Entry 5BKL (X-ray diffraction, 2.94 A resolution); this record covers chains G and UU of the 39 polymer chains in the assembly.

# Chain G
Protein: Coat protein
From: Satellite tobacco mosaic virus
Reference sequence: P17574 (COAT_STMV); residue numbers follow UniProt; this construct covers 1-159
Chain sequence (159 residues; numbered 1 to 159; the number before each row is that of its first residue):
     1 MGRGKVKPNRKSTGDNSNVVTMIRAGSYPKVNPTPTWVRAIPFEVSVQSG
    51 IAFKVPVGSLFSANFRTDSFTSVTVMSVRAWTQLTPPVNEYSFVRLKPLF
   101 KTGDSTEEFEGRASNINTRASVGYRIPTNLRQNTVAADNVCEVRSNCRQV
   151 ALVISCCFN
Unresolved in the structure: 1-13
Ion coordination: Mg2+ site 1: Thr82, Leu84, Ser92 (shared with 1 residue of chain H); Mg2+ site 2: Thr106 (shared with 2 residues of chain E)

# Chain UU
Molecule: 12-nt RNA strand
From: Satellite tobacco mosaic virus
Sequence (12 nucleotides; each row starts with the number of its first residue):
   162 AAAAAAAAAAAA
Unresolved in the structure: 169-173

# How chain G and chain UU interact
Contacting residue pairs - 7 pairs, chain G then chain UU:
  Gly14(G) with A162(UU), hydrogen bond to the sugar
  Asp15(G) with A162(UU), sugar contact
  Asn16(G) with A163(UU), hydrogen bond to the sugar
  Ser17(G) with A163(UU), hydrogen bond to the phosphate; A164(UU), hydrogen bond to the phosphate
  Val19(G) with A164(UU), sugar contact
  Thr21(G) with A164(UU), phosphate contact
Interface residues without a listed pair, chain G (9 interface residues in all): Asn18, Val20, Arg24
Interface residues without a listed pair, chain UU (5 interface residues in all): A165, A167

# Summary
9 residues of chain G face 5 of chain UU across their interface; the contacts include 4 hydrogen bonds. Polar
pairs include Gly14(G)-A162(UU), Asn16(G)-A163(UU) and Ser17(G)-A163(UU). The Mg2+ site 1 is built by
Thr82(G), Leu84(G) and Ser92(G).
Chain G is Coat protein and chain UU is a 12-nt RNA strand, both from Satellite tobacco mosaic virus; the
structure, Crystallographic structure of the cubic crystal form of STMV (77.9 degree rotation) grown from
NaCl, was determined by X-ray diffraction, deposited together with 5BKN, 7M2T, 7M2V, 7M3T, 7M50 and 7M57.
